Entry 1RY5 (X-ray diffraction, 2.10 A resolution); this record covers chains L and H of the 3 polymer chains in the assembly.

[Chain L]
Molecule: Reaction center protein L chain
Source organism: Rhodobacter sphaeroides
UniProtKB: P02954 (RCEL_RHOSH); residue numbers follow UniProt; this construct covers 1-281
Amino-acid sequence (281 residues; numbered 1 to 281; the number before each row is that of its first residue):
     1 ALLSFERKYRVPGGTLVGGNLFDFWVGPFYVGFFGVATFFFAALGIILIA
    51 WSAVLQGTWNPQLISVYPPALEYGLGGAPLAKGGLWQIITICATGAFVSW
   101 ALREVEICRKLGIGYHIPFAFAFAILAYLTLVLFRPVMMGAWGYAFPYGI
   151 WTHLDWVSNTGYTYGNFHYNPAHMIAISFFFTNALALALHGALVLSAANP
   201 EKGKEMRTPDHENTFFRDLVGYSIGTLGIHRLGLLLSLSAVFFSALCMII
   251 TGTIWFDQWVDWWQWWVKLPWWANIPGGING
Sequence notes: engineered mutation Asn-213 (Asp in P02954)
Bound ions: Fe2+: His-190, His-230 (shared with 3 residues of chain M)
Ligand contacts:
  - bacteriochlorophyll a (BCL), molecule 1: Ile-46, Ile-49, Phe-97, Tyr-128, Leu-131, Phe-146, Ile-150, Trp-151, His-153, Leu-154, Trp-156, Val-157
  - bacteriochlorophyll a (BCL), molecule 2: Phe-97, Phe-121, Ala-124, Ile-125, Ala-127, Tyr-128, Leu-131, Trp-156, Val-157, Ser-158, Thr-160, Gly-161, Tyr-162, Asn-166, Phe-167, His-168, His-173, Ala-176, Ile-177, Phe-180, Phe-181, Ser-244, Ala-245, Cys-247, Met-248
  - bacteriochlorophyll a (BCL), molecule 3: Val-157, Tyr-162, His-168, Phe-181
  - bacteriochlorophyll a (BCL), molecule 4: His-168, His-173, Met-174, Ile-177, Ser-178, Phe-181, Thr-182, Leu-185
  - bacteriopheophytin a (BPH), molecule 1: Thr-38, Phe-41, Ala-42, Gly-45, Ile-46, Ile-49, Ile-89, Cys-92, Ala-93, Ala-96, Phe-97, Trp-100, Glu-104, Ile-117, Ala-120, Phe-121, Phe-123, Ala-124, Tyr-128, Phe-146, Tyr-148, Gly-149, Ile-150, His-153, Phe-180, Ser-237, Leu-238, Val-241
  - bacteriopheophytin a (BPH), molecule 2: Phe-181, Ala-184, Leu-185, Ala-188, Leu-189, Phe-216, Leu-219, Val-220
  - ubiquinone-10 (U10), molecule 1: Val-26, Phe-29, Tyr-30, Val-31, Gly-35, Thr-38, Phe-39, Trp-100, Arg-103
  - ubiquinone-10 (U10), molecule 2: Thr-182, Leu-185, Ala-186, Leu-189, His-190, Leu-193, Val-194, Glu-212, Asn-213, Phe-216, Val-220, Tyr-222, Ser-223, Ile-224, Gly-225, Thr-226, Ile-229, Leu-232

[Chain H]
Molecule: Reaction center protein H chain
Source organism: Rhodobacter sphaeroides
UniProtKB: P11846 (RCEH_RHOSH); numbering as in UniProt (aligned over 1-260)
Amino-acid sequence (260 residues; row label = number of the first residue in the row):
     1 MVGVTAFGNFDLASLAIYSFWIFLAGLIYYLQTENMREGYPLENEDGTPA
    51 ANQGPFPLPKPKTFILPHGRGTLTVPGPESEDRPIALARTAVSEGFPHAP
   101 TGDPMKDGVGPASWVARRDLPELDGHGHNKIKPMKAAAGFHVSAGKNPIG
   151 LPVRGCDLEIAGKVVDIWVDIPEQMARFLEVELKDGSTRLLPMQMVKVQS
   201 NRVHVNALSSDLFAGIPTIKSPTEVTLLEEDKICGYVAGGLMYAAPKRKS
   251 VVAAMLAEYA
Not modelled in the structure: 1-10, 250-260
Bound ions: K+: Met-134, Ala-137, Phe-140

[Interface between chain L and chain H]
Residue-residue contacts (74; chain L residue first):
  Ala-1(L) / Leu-42(H)  hydrophobic
  Ala-1(L) / Glu-43(H)
  Ala-1(L) / Ala-50(H)  hydrophobic
  Leu-2(L) / Leu-42(H)
  Leu-2(L) / Glu-43(H)  hydrogen bond (backbone-backbone)
  Leu-3(L) / Gly-39(H)
  Leu-3(L) / Tyr-40(H)  hydrophobic
  Leu-3(L) / Leu-42(H)  hydrophobic
  Ser-4(L) / Gly-39(H)  hydrogen bond (backbone-backbone)
  Ser-4(L) / Glu-43(H)
  Ser-4(L) / Glu-79(H)
  Ser-4(L) / Glu-81(H)
  Phe-5(L) / Gly-39(H)
  Phe-5(L) / Glu-81(H)
  Arg-7(L) / Glu-45(H)
  Arg-7(L) / Leu-87(H)
  Arg-7(L) / Ala-88(H)
  Arg-7(L) / Arg-89(H)
  Arg-7(L) / His-98(H)  hydrogen bond
  Lys-8(L) / Glu-81(H)  salt bridge
  Lys-8(L) / Arg-83(H)
  Lys-8(L) / Ile-85(H)
  Lys-8(L) / Leu-87(H)
  Lys-8(L) / Val-109(H)
  Lys-8(L) / Gly-110(H)  hydrogen bond (backbone-backbone)
  Lys-8(L) / Ser-113(H)
  Lys-8(L) / Trp-114(H)
  Tyr-9(L) / Gly-110(H)
  Tyr-9(L) / Ser-113(H)
  Arg-10(L) / Pro-97(H)
  Arg-10(L) / His-98(H)  hydrogen bond (backbone-backbone)
  Val-11(L) / Leu-87(H)  hydrophobic
  Val-11(L) / Pro-97(H)
  Val-11(L) / His-98(H)
  Val-11(L) / Gly-110(H)
  Val-11(L) / Pro-111(H)
  Val-11(L) / Tyr-243(H)
  Pro-12(L) / Pro-97(H)  hydrophobic
  Pro-12(L) / His-98(H)
  Pro-12(L) / Met-242(H)
  Gly-13(L) / Met-242(H)
  Gly-14(L) / Met-242(H)
  Asp-23(L) / Pro-97(H)
  Phe-24(L) / Gly-95(H)
  Phe-24(L) / Phe-96(H)  hydrophobic
  Trp-25(L) / Gly-95(H)  hydrogen bond (backbone-backbone)
  Trp-25(L) / Pro-97(H)
  Arg-109(L) / Met-242(H)
  Lys-110(L) / Pro-111(H)
  Lys-110(L) / Met-242(H)
  Leu-111(L) / Pro-111(H)
  Gly-112(L) / Pro-111(H)
  Gly-112(L) / Ala-238(H)
  Ala-198(L) / Phe-64(H)
  Asn-199(L) / Lys-62(H)  hydrogen bond
  Gly-203(L) / Ile-65(H)
  Lys-204(L) / Ile-65(H)
  Glu-205(L) / Ile-65(H)
  Glu-205(L) / Leu-66(H)
  Glu-205(L) / Pro-67(H)
  Glu-205(L) / His-68(H)
  Met-206(L) / Phe-64(H)  hydrophobic
  Met-206(L) / Ile-65(H)  hydrogen bond (backbone-backbone)
  Met-206(L) / Leu-66(H)  hydrophobic
  Met-206(L) / Pro-67(H)
  Thr-208(L) / Gly-125(H)
  Pro-209(L) / Glu-173(H)
  Asp-210(L) / Asp-124(H)
  Asp-210(L) / Gly-125(H)  hydrogen bond (side chain-backbone)
  Asp-210(L) / Pro-172(H)
  Asn-213(L) / Glu-173(H)
  Gly-225(L) / Glu-173(H)
  Thr-226(L) / Glu-173(H)  hydrogen bond
  Leu-227(L) / Met-175(H)  hydrophobic
Other interface residues (no listed pair), chain H (41 interface residues in all): Asn-52, Ala-99, Pro-100, Val-115, Lys-130

[In short]
33 residues of chain L and 41 residues of chain H are in contact, with 10 hydrogen bonds and 1 salt bridge.
Among the polar pairs are Lys-8(L)/Glu-81(H), Arg-7(L)/His-98(H) and Asn-199(L)/Lys-62(H). Bound to chain L: 4
copies of bacteriochlorophyll a, bacteriopheophytin a and ubiquinone-10.
Here chain L is Reaction center protein L chain and chain H is Reaction center protein H chain, both from
Rhodobacter sphaeroides. Entry 1RY5 (Photosynthetic reaction center mutant from rhodobacter sphaeroides with
asp L213 replaced with asn) was determined by X-ray diffraction (same publication as 1RVJ, 1RZH, 1RZZ and
1S00).
